PDB entry 5U34 | X-ray diffraction, 3.25 A resolution | chains A and B

Chain A:
Molecule: CRISPR-associated endonuclease C2c1
From: Alicyclobacillus acidoterrestris
Notes: EC 3.1.-.-; fragment: CRISPR-associated endonuclease AacC2c1
UniProtKB: T0D7A2 (C2C1_ALIAG); residues 1-1129 here = UniProt positions 1-1129
Chain sequence (1130 residues; numbered 0 to 1129; the number before each row is that of its first residue; numbering starts at 0):
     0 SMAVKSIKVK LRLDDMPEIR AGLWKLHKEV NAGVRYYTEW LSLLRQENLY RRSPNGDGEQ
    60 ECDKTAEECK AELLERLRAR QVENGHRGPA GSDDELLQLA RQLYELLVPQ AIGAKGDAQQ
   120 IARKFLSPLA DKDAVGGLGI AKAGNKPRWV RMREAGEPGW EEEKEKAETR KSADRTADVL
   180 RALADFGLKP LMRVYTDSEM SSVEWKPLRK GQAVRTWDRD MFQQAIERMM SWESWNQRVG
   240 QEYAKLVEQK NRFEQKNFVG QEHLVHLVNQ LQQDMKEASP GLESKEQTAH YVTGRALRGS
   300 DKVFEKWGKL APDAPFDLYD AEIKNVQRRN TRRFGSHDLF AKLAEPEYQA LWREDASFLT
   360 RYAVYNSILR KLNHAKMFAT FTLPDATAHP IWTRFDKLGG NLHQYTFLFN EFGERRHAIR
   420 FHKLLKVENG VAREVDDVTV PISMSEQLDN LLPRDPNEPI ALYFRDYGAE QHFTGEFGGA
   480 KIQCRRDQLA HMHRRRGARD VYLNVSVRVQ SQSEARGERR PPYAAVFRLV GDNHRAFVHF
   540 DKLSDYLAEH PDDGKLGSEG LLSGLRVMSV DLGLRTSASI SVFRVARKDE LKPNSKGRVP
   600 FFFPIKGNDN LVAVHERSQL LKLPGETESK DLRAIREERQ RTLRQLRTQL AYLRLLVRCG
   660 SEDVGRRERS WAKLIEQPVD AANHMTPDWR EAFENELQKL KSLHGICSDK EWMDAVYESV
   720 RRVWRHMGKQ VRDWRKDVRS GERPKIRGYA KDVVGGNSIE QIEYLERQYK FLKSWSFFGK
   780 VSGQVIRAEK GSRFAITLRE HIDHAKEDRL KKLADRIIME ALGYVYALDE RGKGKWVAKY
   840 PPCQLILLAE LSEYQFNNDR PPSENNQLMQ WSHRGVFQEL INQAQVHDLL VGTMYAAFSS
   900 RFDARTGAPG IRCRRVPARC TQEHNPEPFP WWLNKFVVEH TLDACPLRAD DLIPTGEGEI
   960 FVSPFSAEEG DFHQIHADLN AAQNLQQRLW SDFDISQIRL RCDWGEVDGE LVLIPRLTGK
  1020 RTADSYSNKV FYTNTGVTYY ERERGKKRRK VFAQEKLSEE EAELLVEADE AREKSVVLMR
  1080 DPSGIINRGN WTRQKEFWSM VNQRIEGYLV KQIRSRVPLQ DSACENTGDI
Not modelled in the structure: 0, 52-60, 130-173, 279-290, 486-500, 591-594, 675-680, 702-712, 778-791, 828-831, 917-928, 1043-1065, 1115-1129
Construct notes: expression tag (0); engineered mutation Ala848 (Glu in T0D7A2)
Modified / non-standard residues: Mse1, Mse15, Mse191, Mse199, Mse220, Mse228, Mse229, Mse274, Mse376, Mse443, Mse567, Mse684, Mse726, Mse818, Mse868, Mse893, Mse1078, Mse1099 (selenomethionine; parent Met); Mse151, Mse491, Mse712 (selenomethionine)
Swiss-Prot annotation at these positions:
  - region: Mse1 to Asp14 (WED-I (OBD-I) domain), Lys4 to Lys9 (Binds sgRNA), Gln118 to Arg122 (Binds DNA protospacer adjacent motif (PAM) on target DNA), Gly143, Asn144 (Binds DNA protospacer adjacent motif (PAM) on target DNA), Ser442 to Gln446 (Binds sgRNA), Leu573, Arg574 (Binds non-target ssDNA), Lys629 to Cys658 (Bridge helix domain), Arg742 to Arg746 (Binds sgRNA), Val753, Gly754 (Binds sgRNA), Arg792 to Thr796 (Binds sgRNA), His800 to Glu819 (Binds sgRNA), Trp835 to Tyr839 (Binds sgRNA), Phe897 to Arg900 (Binds non-target ssDNA), Gln973 to Leu978 (Binds sgRNA), His975 to Asp993 (RuvC-III domain)
  - active site (For DNase activity of RuvC domain): Asp570, Asp977
  - binding site (phosphate): Ser899, Arg911
  - site: Asn400 (Binds DNA protospacer adjacent motif (PAM) on target DNA), Arg415 (Binds sgRNA), Gly478 (Binds 'phosphate lock' on target strand DNA), Arg484 (Binds sgRNA), Tyr501 (Binds sgRNA), Arg507 (Binds 'phosphate lock' on target strand DNA), Phe600 (Binds sgRNA), His614 (Binds sgRNA), Arg734 (Binds sgRNA), Gln767 (Binds sgRNA), Tyr825 (Binds sgRNA), Tyr853 (Disrupts base stacking adjacent to scissile phosphate), Gln882 (Binds sgRNA), Gln982 (Binds sgRNA)
  - mutagenesis: Gln118 to Gln119 (Greatly reduces cleavage of target DNA), Arg122 (R122A: Nearly complete loss of cleavage of target DNA), Gly143 (G143P: Nearly complete loss of cleavage of target DNA), Trp391 (W391A: Significantly reduces cleavage of target DNA), Gly478 (G478P: No cleavage of target DNA), Gln482 (Q482A: Reduces cleavage of target DNA), Arg485 (R485A: Reduces cleavage of target DNA), Arg507 (R507A: Greatly reduces cleavage of target DNA), Asp570 (D570A: Nearly complete loss of cleavage of target DNA. No DNA cleavage; when associated with A-848 and A-977), Arg574 (R574A: Reduces cleavage of target DNA), Tyr853 (Y853A: Nearly complete loss of cleavage of target DNA), Ser899 (S899A: Nearly complete loss of cleavage of target DNA), 5 further mutagenesis entries in UniProt
Reported in the primary citation:
  - binding site for sgRNA (chain B): Trp234
  - conformationally variable residues (side-chain flip): Trp234
  - mutagenesis - Q118A/Q119A, G478P, R507A: decreased catalytic activity
  - mutagenesis - E848A: abolished catalytic activity

Chain B:
Molecule: sgRNA
Sequence (112 nucleotides; row label = number of the first residue in the row; numbering starts at 0):
     0 GGUCUAGAGG ACAGAAUUUU UCAACGGGUG UGCCAAUGGC CACUUUCCAG GUGGCAAAGC
    60 CCGUUGAGCU UCUCAAAUCU GAGAAGUGGC ACCAGAACCG GAGGACAAAG UC
Not modelled in the structure: 16-22, 70-81, 97-111

How chain A and chain B interact:
Contacting residue pairs (147):
  Val3(A) with C92(B), hydrogen bond to the base
  Lys4(A) with C92(B), salt bridge to the phosphate
  Ser5(A) with C92(B), hydrogen bond to the sugar; A93(B), sugar contact
  Lys7(A) with G29(B), sugar contact; G94(B), salt bridge to the phosphate
  Lys9(A) with G29(B), salt bridge to the phosphate
  Arg11(A) with U28(B), salt bridge to the phosphate
  Arg227(A) with A95(B), phosphate contact; A96(B), salt bridge to the phosphate
  Trp234(A) with A96(B), base contact
  Thr379(A) with A96(B), hydrogen bond to the sugar
  Thr381(A) with A96(B), hydrogen bond to the phosphate
  His388(A) with A96(B), salt bridge to the phosphate
  Pro389(A) with A95(B), phosphate contact
  Trp391(A) with G94(B), hydrogen bond to the phosphate; A95(B), hydrogen bond to the phosphate
  Arg415(A) with G26(B), hydrogen bond to the phosphate; G27(B), salt bridge to the phosphate
  Ser442(A) with U28(B), phosphate contact; G29(B), phosphate contact
  Mse443(A) with G27(B), phosphate contact; U28(B), hydrogen bond to the phosphate; G29(B), base contact
  Ser444(A) with G29(B), hydrogen bond to the sugar
  Glu445(A) with G29(B), base contact; A90(B), base contact; C91(B), base contact
  Gln446(A) with G29(B), hydrogen bond to the base; C91(B), hydrogen bond to the base
  Gln482(A) with G94(B), sugar contact
  Arg485(A) with A95(B), salt bridge to the phosphate
  Tyr501(A) with G29(B), phosphate contact; U30(B), hydrogen bond to the phosphate
  Asn503(A) with A93(B), hydrogen bond to the sugar
  Pro599(A) with G6(B), phosphate contact
  Phe600(A) with A5(B), phosphate contact; G6(B), hydrogen bond to the phosphate
  His614(A) with A5(B), sugar contact; G6(B), salt bridge to the phosphate
  Ser617(A) with A5(B), hydrogen bond to the base
  Gln618(A) with A7(B), sugar contact; G8(B), base contact
  Leu619(A) with A10(B), sugar contact; C11(B), phosphate contact
  Lys621(A) with C11(B), phosphate contact
  Glu627(A) with A12(B), phosphate contact
  Arg632(A) with G13(B), salt bridge to the phosphate
  Ile634(A) with A34(B), base contact
  Trp723(A) with C47(B), base contact
  Gly727(A) with C47(B), sugar contact
  Val730(A) with C47(B), sugar contact
  Arg731(A) with C46(B), phosphate contact; C47(B), salt bridge to the phosphate; A48(B), phosphate contact
  Arg734(A) with U36(B), hydrogen bond to the base; G49(B), phosphate contact
  Val737(A) with U36(B), base contact
  Arg738(A) with U36(B), hydrogen bond to the sugar; G37(B), sugar contact; G38(B), salt bridge to the phosphate
  Ser739(A) with G37(B), hydrogen bond to the phosphate; G38(B), hydrogen bond to the phosphate
  Arg742(A) with A34(B), sugar contact; A35(B), salt bridge to the phosphate
  Pro743(A) with A34(B), hydrogen bond to the sugar
  Lys744(A) with A35(B), hydrogen bond to the sugar
  Ile745(A) with C33(B), phosphate contact; A34(B), phosphate contact; A35(B), hydrogen bond to the base; G87(B), hydrogen bond to the base
  Arg746(A) with U86(B), sugar contact; G87(B), salt bridge to the phosphate
  Gly747(A) with G87(B), hydrogen bond to the sugar; G88(B), sugar contact
  Tyr748(A) with G88(B), sugar contact
  Val752(A) with A34(B), phosphate contact
  Val753(A) with A34(B), hydrogen bond to the phosphate
  Gly754(A) with A34(B), hydrogen bond to the phosphate
  Gly755(A) with C33(B), phosphate contact; A34(B), hydrogen bond to the phosphate
  Asn756(A) with C32(B), hydrogen bond to the sugar
  Gln760(A) with C33(B), phosphate contact
  Tyr763(A) with U36(B), base contact
  Leu764(A) with U36(B), base contact
  Gln767(A) with U36(B), hydrogen bond to the base
  Leu771(A) with A48(B), sugar contact
  Trp774(A) with C47(B), sugar contact; A48(B), hydrogen bond to the sugar
  Ser775(A) with A48(B), base contact
  Arg792(A) with G49(B), sugar contact; U51(B), salt bridge to the phosphate
  Phe793(A) with G49(B), sugar contact
  Ala794(A) with G49(B), hydrogen bond to the phosphate; G50(B), hydrogen bond to the phosphate
  Ile795(A) with G50(B), hydrogen bond to the phosphate; U51(B), phosphate contact
  Thr796(A) with U36(B), hydrogen bond to the phosphate; G37(B), hydrogen bond to the phosphate
  Leu797(A) with U36(B), base contact
  His800(A) with C32(B), salt bridge to the phosphate; C33(B), phosphate contact; U36(B), sugar contact
  His803(A) with G31(B), salt bridge to the phosphate; C32(B), phosphate contact
  Ala804(A) with C32(B), sugar contact
  Glu806(A) with A93(B), phosphate contact
  Asp807(A) with G31(B), hydrogen bond to the base; C32(B), hydrogen bond to the sugar
  Lys810(A) with A90(B), hydrogen bond to the sugar; C91(B), hydrogen bond to the sugar; A93(B), salt bridge to the phosphate
  Lys811(A) with C32(B), hydrogen bond to the base; G88(B), base contact; C89(B), hydrogen bond to the base; A90(B), sugar contact
  Asp814(A) with A90(B), phosphate contact; C91(B), phosphate contact
  Arg815(A) with G8(B), hydrogen bond to the base
  Glu819(A) with G8(B), hydrogen bond to the base
  Val824(A) with G8(B), base contact
  Tyr825(A) with G88(B), hydrogen bond to the phosphate; C89(B), hydrogen bond to the phosphate
  Trp835(A) with A90(B), hydrogen bond to the phosphate
  Lys838(A) with G8(B), sugar contact
  Tyr839(A) with A7(B), hydrogen bond to the phosphate; G8(B), hydrogen bond to the phosphate
  Asn881(A) with C92(B), base contact
  Gln882(A) with C91(B), sugar contact; C92(B), phosphate contact
  Gln884(A) with C92(B), hydrogen bond to the base
  Arg904(A) with A5(B), salt bridge to the phosphate
  Arg914(A) with G1(B), base contact; U2(B), hydrogen bond to the sugar; C3(B), hydrogen bond to the sugar; C11(B), hydrogen bond to the base
  Pro916(A) with A12(B), phosphate contact
  Asp949(A) with G1(B), hydrogen bond to the base; U2(B), sugar contact
  His972(A) with U4(B), phosphate contact; A5(B), salt bridge to the phosphate
  Gln973(A) with C3(B), hydrogen bond to the sugar; U4(B), hydrogen bond to the phosphate
  Ile974(A) with A5(B), phosphate contact
  His975(A) with A10(B), sugar contact
  Leu978(A) with A5(B), base contact
  Gln982(A) with A5(B), hydrogen bond to the sugar
Interface residues without a listed pair, chain A (108 interface residues in all): Val8, Ile441, Tyr466, Lys480, Arg484, Arg597, Glu615, Arg616, Lys629, Lys735, Glu878, Val915, Glu958, Phe971
Interface residues without a listed pair, chain B (45 interface residues in all): G9, A14, C39

Summary:
The interface between chain A and chain B involves 108 residues on one side and 45 on the other, with 56
hydrogen bonds and 20 salt bridges. Polar contacts include Val3(A)-C92(B), Gln446(A)-G29(B) and
Gln446(A)-C91(B). The paper reports a binding site for sgRNA (chain B) at Trp234(A); Q118A/Q119A, G478P and
R507A of chain A reduce catalytic activity.
Here chain A is CRISPR-associated endonuclease C2c1 (Alicyclobacillus acidoterrestris) and chain B is sgRNA.
Entry 5U34 (Crystal structure of AacC2c1-sgRNA binary complex) was determined by X-ray diffraction (same
publication as 5U30, 5U31 and 5U33).
